Entry 8ZI0 (electron microscopy, 3.18 A resolution); this record covers chains B and F of the 8 polymer chains in the assembly.

[Chain B]
Protein: ATP synthase subunit alpha
From: Acinetobacter baumannii AB5075
Notes: EC 7.1.2.2
UniProt: A3M142 (ATPA_ACIBT); residues 1-514 here = UniProt positions 1-514
Sequence (514 residues; each row starts with the number of its first residue):
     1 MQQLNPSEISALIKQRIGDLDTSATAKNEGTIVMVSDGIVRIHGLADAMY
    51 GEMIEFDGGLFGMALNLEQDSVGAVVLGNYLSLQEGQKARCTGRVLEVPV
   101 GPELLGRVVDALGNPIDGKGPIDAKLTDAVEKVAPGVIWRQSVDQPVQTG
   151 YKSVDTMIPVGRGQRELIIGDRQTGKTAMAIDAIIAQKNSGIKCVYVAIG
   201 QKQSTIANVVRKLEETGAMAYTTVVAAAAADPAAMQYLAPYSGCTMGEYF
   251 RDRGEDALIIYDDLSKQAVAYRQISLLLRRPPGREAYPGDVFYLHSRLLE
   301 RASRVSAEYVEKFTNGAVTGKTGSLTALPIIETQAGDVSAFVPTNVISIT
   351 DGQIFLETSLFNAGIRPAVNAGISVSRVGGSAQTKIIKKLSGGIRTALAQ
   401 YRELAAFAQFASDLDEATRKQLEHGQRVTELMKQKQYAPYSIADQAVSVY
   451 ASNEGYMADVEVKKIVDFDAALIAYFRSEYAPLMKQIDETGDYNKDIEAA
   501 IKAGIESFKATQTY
Unresolved in the structure: 1-25
Small-molecule neighbours: ATP (adenosine-5'-triphosphate): Asp171, Arg172, Gln173, Thr174, Gly175, Lys176, Thr177, Gln201, Asp262, Glu332, Phe361, Arg366, Pro367, Gln434, Lys435, Gln436
Swiss-Prot annotation at these positions:
  - binding site (ATP): Gly170 to Thr177
  - site: Ser374 (Required for activity)

[Chain F]
Protein: ATP synthase subunit beta
From: Acinetobacter baumannii AB5075
Notes: EC 7.1.2.2
UniProt: V5VHQ6 (V5VHQ6_ACIBA); numbering as in UniProt (aligned over 1-464)
Sequence (464 residues; row label = number of the first residue in the row):
     1 MSSGRIIQIIGAVIDVEFERTSVPKIYDALQVDGTETTLEVQQQLGDGVV
    51 RTIAMGSTEGLKRGLTVTSTNAPISVPVGTATLGRIMDVLGRPIDEAGPV
   101 ATEERLPIHRQAPSYAEQAASTDLLETGIKVIDLLCPFAKGGKVGLFGGA
   151 GVGKTVNMMELINNIAKAHSGLSVFAGVGERTREGNDFYHEMKDSNVLDK
   201 VAMVYGQMNEPPGNRLRVALTGLTMAEYFRDEKDENGKGRDVLLFVDNIY
   251 RYTLAGTEVSALLGRMPSAVGYQPTLAEEMGVLQERITSTKSGSITSIQA
   301 VYVPADDLTDPSPATTFAHLDATVVLSRDIASSGIYPAIDPLDSTSRQLD
   351 PLVVGQEHYEIARAVQNVLQRYKELKDIIAILGMDELAEEDKLVVYRARK
   401 IQRFFSQPFHVAEVFTGAPGKLVPLKETIRGFKGLLAGEYDHIPEQAFYM
   451 VGGIDEVIAKAEKL
Unresolved in the structure: 1

[Chain B / chain F interface]
Residue-residue contacts - 48 pairs, chain B then chain F:
  Gly44(B) with Arg63(F)
  Leu45(B) with Arg63(F), hydrogen bond (backbone-side chain)
  Ala46(B) with Arg63(F), hydrogen bond (backbone-side chain)
  Asp47(B) with Lys62(F)
  Ala48(B) with Lys62(F)
  Met49(B) with Gly60(F); Leu61(F); Lys62(F)
  Tyr50(B) with Gly11(F); Gly60(F); Leu61(F), hydrogen bond (backbone-backbone)
  Leu67(B) with Ile9(F), hydrogen bond (backbone-backbone); Ile10(F)
  Glu68(B) with Ile7(F); Arg63(F), hydrogen bond (backbone-side chain)
  Gln69(B) with Ile7(F); Arg63(F)
  Ser71(B) with Arg63(F), hydrogen bond (backbone-side chain)
  Val72(B) with Arg63(F)
  Glu131(B) with Glu59(F)
  Gly136(B) with Thr182(F)
  Val137(B) with Thr182(F); Asn186(F), hydrogen bond (backbone-side chain); Gln207(F)
  Ile138(B) with Ile94(F); Tyr189(F), hydrophobic
  Trp139(B) with Glu96(F)
  Arg140(B) with Thr182(F); Asn186(F)
  Ser142(B) with Asp187(F)
  Pro281(B) with Ala261(F)
  Gly289(B) with Leu262(F)
  Phe292(B) with Arg215(F); Glu258(F)
  Tyr293(B) with Ser57(F), hydrogen bond; Asn209(F)
  Ser296(B) with Met208(F), hydrogen bond (side chain-backbone)
  Glu300(B) with Thr182(F), hydrogen bond
  Ser348(B) with Arg181(F), hydrogen bond (backbone-side chain)
  Ile349(B) with Arg181(F)
  Thr350(B) with Arg181(F), hydrogen bond (backbone-side chain)
  Asp351(B) with Arg181(F), salt bridge; Arg183(F), salt bridge
  Arg377(B) with Ala150(F); Arg181(F); Arg183(F); Glu184(F), salt bridge
  Val378(B) with Arg183(F)
Interface residues without a listed pair, chain B (34 interface residues in all): Asn66, Ala134, Asp290
Interface residues without a listed pair, chain F (34 interface residues in all): Gln8, Thr58, Asp95, Gly185, Glu210, Pro211, Gly264

[In short]
Chain B and chain F each contribute 34 residues to their interface, with 12 hydrogen bonds and 3 salt bridges.
Polar contacts include Asp351(B)-Arg181(F), Asp351(B)-Arg183(F) and Arg377(B)-Glu184(F). Chain B binds ATP.
UniProt lists 8 ATP-binding residues on chain B.
Chain B is ATP synthase subunit alpha and chain F is ATP synthase subunit beta, both from Acinetobacter
baumannii AB5075; the structure, Cryo-EM reveals transition states of the Acinetobacter baumannii F1-ATPase
rotary subunits gamma and epsilon and novel ..., was determined by electron microscopy (same publication as
8ZI1, 8ZI2 and 8ZI3).
